3L71 - chains C and P of the 20 polymer chains in the assembly; structure by X-ray diffraction, 2.84 A resolution.

[Chain C (and P)]
Name: Cytochrome b
Source organism: Gallus gallus
Notes: EC 1.10.2.2; chain P of this document is another copy of the same molecule, construct and numbering; everything in this record applies to it too
Reference sequence: P18946 (CYB_CHICK); residues 1-380 here = UniProt positions 1-380
Amino-acid sequence (380 residues; each row starts with the number of its first residue):
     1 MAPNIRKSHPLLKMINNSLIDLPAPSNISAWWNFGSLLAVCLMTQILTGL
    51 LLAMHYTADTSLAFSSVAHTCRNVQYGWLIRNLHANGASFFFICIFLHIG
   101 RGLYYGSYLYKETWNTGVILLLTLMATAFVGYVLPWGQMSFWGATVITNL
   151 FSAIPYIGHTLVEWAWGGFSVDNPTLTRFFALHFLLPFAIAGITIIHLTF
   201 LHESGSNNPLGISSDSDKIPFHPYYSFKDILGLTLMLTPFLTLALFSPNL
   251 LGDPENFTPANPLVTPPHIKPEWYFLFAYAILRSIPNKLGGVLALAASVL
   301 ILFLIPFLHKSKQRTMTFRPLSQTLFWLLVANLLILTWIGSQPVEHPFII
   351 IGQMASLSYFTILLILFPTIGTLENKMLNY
Swiss-Prot annotation at these positions:
  - binding site (heme b): H84, H98, H183, H197
  - binding site (a ubiquinone): H202
Metal / ion sites: heme Fe site 1: H84, H183; heme Fe site 2: H98, H197
Small-molecule neighbours:
  - azoxystrobin (AZO; methyl (2Z)-2-(2-{[6-(2-cyanophenoxy)pyrimidin-4-yl]oxy}phenyl)-3-methoxyacrylate): M125, A128, F129, Y132, V133, M139, S140, G143, A144, I147, F151, I269, K270, P271, E272, Y274, F275, A278, Y279, L295, A296, S298, V299
  - heme (HEM), molecule 1: W32, F34, G35, S36, L38, A39, F91, I95, H98, I99, R101, S107, Y108, Y110, T113, W114, G117, V118, L120, L121, I190, T194, H197, L198, L201, S206, N207
  - heme (HEM), molecule 2: L42, Q45, I46, G49, L50, L52, A53, Y56, V67, R81, H84, A85, A88, F91, L124, T127, A128, G131, Y132, L134, P135, F180, H183, F184, P187, I190, Y274
  - UQ (Coenzyme Q10, (2Z,6E,10Z,14E,18E,22E,26Z)-isomer): S18, L19, L22, P23, A24, I28, W32, S36, A39, L198, L201, H202, S206, F221, Y225, D229

[How chain C and chain P interact]
Residue-residue contacts - 31 pairs, chain C then chain P:
  P10(C) with F200(P), hydrophobic; E203(P)
  L11(C) with I196(P), hydrophobic; F200(P), hydrophobic
  L50(C) with L185(P), hydrophobic
  M54(C) with T177(P), hydrogen bond (backbone-side chain); R178(P); A181(P), hydrophobic
  Y56(C) with T177(P)
  T57(C) with A58(P); D59(P)
  A58(C) with T57(P)
  D59(C) with T57(P); L62(P)
  L62(C) with L62(P), hydrophobic
  T177(C) with M54(P), hydrogen bond (side chain-backbone); Y56(P)
  R178(C) with M54(P)
  F180(C) with F180(P), hydrophobic
  A181(C) with M54(P), hydrophobic; F184(P)
  F184(C) with A181(P); F184(P), hydrophobic
  L185(C) with L50(P), hydrophobic; F188(P), hydrophobic
  F188(C) with L185(P), hydrophobic; F188(P), hydrophobic
  I196(C) with L11(P), hydrophobic
  F200(C) with P10(P), hydrophobic; L11(P), hydrophobic
  E203(C) with P10(P)
Other interface residues (no listed pair), chain C (23 interface residues in all): H9, A53, H55, P174
Other interface residues (no listed pair), chain P (23 interface residues in all): H9, A53, H55, P174

[In short]
The chain C/chain P interface involves 23 residues from each chain; the contacts include 2 hydrogen bonds. The
hydrogen-bonded pair is M54(C)-T177(P). Ligands of chain C: heme, azoxystrobin and compound UQ. UniProt lists
4 heme b-binding residues and ubiquinone-binding residue H202(C) on chain C.
Both chains are Cytochrome b (Gallus gallus). Entry 3L71 (Cytochrome BC1 complex from chicken with
azoxystrobin bound) was determined by X-ray diffraction.
